PDB entry 5VI5 | X-ray diffraction, 3.20 A resolution | chains A and C of the 10 polymer chains in the assembly

# Chain A
Protein: DNA-directed RNA polymerase subunit alpha
Source organism: Mycobacterium smegmatis (strain ATCC 700084 / mc(2)155)
Notes: EC 2.7.7.6
UniProtKB: A0QSL8 (RPOA_MYCS2); numbering as in UniProt (aligned over 1-350)
Sequence (350 residues; numbered 1 to 350; the number before each row is that of its first residue):
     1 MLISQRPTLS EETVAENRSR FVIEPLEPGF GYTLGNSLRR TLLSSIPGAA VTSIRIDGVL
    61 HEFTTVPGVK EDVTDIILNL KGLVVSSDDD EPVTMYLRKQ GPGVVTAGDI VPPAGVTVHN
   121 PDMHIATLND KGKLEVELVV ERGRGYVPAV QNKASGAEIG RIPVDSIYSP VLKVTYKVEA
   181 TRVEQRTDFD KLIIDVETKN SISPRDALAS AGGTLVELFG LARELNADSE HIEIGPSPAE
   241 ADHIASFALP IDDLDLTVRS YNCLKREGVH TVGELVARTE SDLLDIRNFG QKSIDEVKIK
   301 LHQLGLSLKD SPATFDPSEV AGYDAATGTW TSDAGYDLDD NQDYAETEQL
Not modelled in the structure: 1, 222-350

# Chain C
Protein: DNA-directed RNA polymerase subunit beta
Source organism: Mycobacterium smegmatis (strain ATCC 700084 / mc(2)155)
Notes: EC 2.7.7.6
UniProtKB: P60281 (RPOB_MYCS2); numbering as in UniProt (aligned over 1-1169)
Sequence (1169 residues; row label = number of the first residue in the row):
     1 MLEGCILAVS SQSKSNAITN NSVPGAPNRV SFAKLREPLE VPGLLDVQTD SFEWLVGSDR
    61 WRQAAIDRGE ENPVGGLEEV LAELSPIEDF SGSMSLSFSD PRFDEVKASV DECKDKDMTY
   121 AAPLFVTAEF INNNTGEIKS QTVFMGDFPM MTEKGTFIIN GTERVVVSQL VRSPGVYFDE
   181 TIDKSTEKTL HSVKVIPGRG AWLEFDVDKR DTVGVRIDRK RRQPVTVLLK ALGWTNENIV
   241 ERFGFSEIMM GTLEKDTTSG TDEALLDIYR KLRPGEPPTK ESAQTLLENL FFKEKRYDLA
   301 RVGRYKVNKK LGLNAGKPIT SSTLTEEDVV ATIEYLVRLH EGQTSMTVPG GVEVPVEVDD
   361 IDHFGNRRLR TVGELIQNQI RVGLSRMERV VRERMTTQDV EAITPQTLIN IRPVVAAIKE
   421 FFGTSQLSQF MDQNNPLSGL THKRRLSALG PGGLSRERAG LEVRDVHPSH YGRMCPIETP
   481 EGPNIGLIGS LSVYARVNPF GFIETPYRKV ENGVVTDQID YLTADEEDRH VVAQANSPTD
   541 ENGRFTEDRV MVRKKGGEVE FVSADQVDYM DVSPRQMVSV ATAMIPFLEH DDANRALMGA
   601 NMQRQAVPLV RSEAPLVGTG MELRAAIDAG DVVVADKTGV IEEVSADYIT VMADDGTRQS
   661 YRLRKFARSN HGTCANQRPI VDAGQRVEAG QVIADGPCTQ NGEMALGKNL LVAIMPWEGH
   721 NYEDAIILSN RLVEEDVLTS IHIEEHEIDA RDTKLGAEEI TRDIPNVSDE VLADLDERGI
   781 VRIGAEVRDG DILVGKVTPK GETELTPEER LLRAIFGEKA REVRDTSLKV PHGESGKVIG
   841 IRVFSREDDD ELPAGVNELV RVYVAQKRKI SDGDKLAGRH GNKGVIGKIL PVEDMPFLPD
   901 GTPVDIILNT HGVPRRMNIG QILETHLGWV AKAGWNIDVA AGVPDWASKL PEELYSAPAD
   961 STVATPVFDG AQEGELAGLL GSTLPNRDGE VMVDADGKST LFDGRSGEPF PYPVTVGYMY
  1021 ILKLHHLVDD KIHARSTGPY SMITQQPLGG KAQFGGQRFG EMECWAMQAY GAAYTLQELL
  1081 TIKSDDTVGR VKVYEAIVKG ENIPEPGIPE SFKVLLKELQ SLCLNVEVLS SDGAAIEMRD
  1141 GDDEDLERAA ANLGINLSRN ESASVEDLA
Not modelled in the structure: 1-20, 206-214, 1143-1169
Construct notes: conflict Asn-238 (Gln in P60281)
UniProt features mapped onto this chain:
  - mutagenesis: Gln-429 (Q429K/L: Rifampicin (Rif) resistant), Asp-432 (D432V: Rifampicin (Rif) resistant; D432Y: Rifampicin (Rif) resistant; RbpA no longer rescues transcription in the presence of Rif. Decreased affinity for Rif, no change in affinity for RbpA), His-442 (H442D/L/P/R/Y: Rifampicin (Rif) resistant), Arg-445 (R445L/P: Rifampicin (Rif) resistant), Ser-447 (S447L/P/W: Rifampicin (Rif) resistant; RbpA no longer rescues transcription in the presence of Rif, decreased affinity for Rif, no change in affinity for RbpA; tested in the Leu mutation), Leu-449 (L449P: Rifampicin (Rif) resistant)

# How chain A and chain C interact
Residue-residue contacts (77; chain A residue first):
  Arg-18(A) / Asp-988(C)  salt bridge
  Tyr-32(A) / Phe-1002(C)  hydrophobic
  Tyr-32(A) / Gly-1007(C)
  Tyr-32(A) / Pro-1009(C)
  Asn-36(A) / Gly-1004(C)  hydrogen bond (side chain-backbone)
  Asn-36(A) / Arg-1005(C)
  Asn-36(A) / Ser-1006(C)
  Asn-36(A) / Gly-1007(C)
  Arg-39(A) / Glu-893(C)  hydrogen bond (side chain-backbone)
  Arg-39(A) / Phe-897(C)
  Arg-39(A) / Gly-901(C)
  Arg-40(A) / Glu-893(C)
  Arg-40(A) / Asp-894(C)  salt bridge
  Arg-40(A) / Gly-1004(C)
  Leu-43(A) / Glu-893(C)
  Ser-44(A) / Glu-893(C)
  Leu-60(A) / Ile-783(C)
  Leu-60(A) / Gly-784(C)
  His-61(A) / Ile-839(C)  hydrogen bond (side chain-backbone)
  Phe-63(A) / Phe-666(C)
  Phe-63(A) / Ile-741(C)  hydrophobic
  Phe-63(A) / Ile-839(C)  hydrophobic
  Thr-65(A) / Ala-646(C)
  Thr-65(A) / Asp-647(C)  hydrogen bond
  Thr-65(A) / Lys-665(C)
  Pro-67(A) / Asp-647(C)
  Gly-68(A) / Ser-645(C)
  Val-69(A) / Ser-645(C)
  Val-69(A) / Ala-646(C)  hydrogen bond (backbone-backbone)
  Lys-70(A) / Val-644(C)
  Lys-70(A) / Ala-646(C)
  Lys-70(A) / Pro-679(C)
  Lys-70(A) / Val-681(C)  hydrogen bond (side chain-backbone)
  Lys-70(A) / Asp-682(C)  salt bridge
  Glu-71(A) / Ala-646(C)
  Asp-72(A) / Lys-665(C)  salt bridge
  Asp-72(A) / Phe-666(C)
  Asp-72(A) / Arg-678(C)  salt bridge
  Thr-74(A) / Phe-666(C)
  Thr-74(A) / Lys-867(C)
  Asp-75(A) / Arg-611(C)  salt bridge
  Asp-75(A) / Arg-678(C)  salt bridge
  Leu-78(A) / Arg-611(C)
  Leu-78(A) / Asp-736(C)
  Asn-79(A) / Arg-611(C)
  Lys-81(A) / Glu-734(C)  hydrogen bond (side chain-backbone)
  Lys-81(A) / Asp-736(C)  salt bridge
  Asn-129(A) / Val-644(C)  hydrogen bond (side chain-backbone)
  Lys-131(A) / Glu-643(C)  salt bridge
  Lys-131(A) / Tyr-648(C)
  Tyr-146(A) / Val-733(C)
  Tyr-146(A) / Glu-734(C)
  Tyr-146(A) / Lys-869(C)  hydrogen bond
  Gln-151(A) / Glu-786(C)
  Gln-151(A) / Lys-837(C)
  Asn-152(A) / Glu-786(C)
  Asn-152(A) / Lys-837(C)  hydrogen bond
  Lys-153(A) / Glu-786(C)  hydrogen bond (backbone-side chain)
  Ile-159(A) / Arg-782(C)
  Ile-159(A) / Ile-783(C)
  Ile-159(A) / Gly-784(C)
  Ile-159(A) / Ala-785(C)
  Asp-165(A) / Asp-736(C)
  Asp-165(A) / Lys-869(C)  salt bridge
  Ile-167(A) / Glu-734(C)
  Leu-172(A) / Arg-987(C)
  Lys-173(A) / Asp-900(C)
  Lys-173(A) / Gly-901(C)
  Lys-173(A) / Thr-902(C)  hydrogen bond
  Lys-173(A) / Arg-987(C)
  Val-174(A) / Gly-901(C)
  Thr-175(A) / Pro-899(C)  hydrogen bond (side chain-backbone)
  Thr-175(A) / Asp-900(C)
  Thr-175(A) / Gly-901(C)
  Tyr-176(A) / Phe-1002(C)  hydrophobic
  Tyr-176(A) / Gly-1007(C)  hydrogen bond (side chain-backbone)
  Glu-197(A) / Arg-987(C)  salt bridge
Also at the interface, not in a pair above, chain A (41 interface residues in all): Thr-33, Glu-62, Val-66, Lys-177
Also at the interface, not in a pair above, chain C (52 interface residues in all): Val-610, Asn-676, Glu-735, Val-838, Ala-865, Gln-866, Val-892, Pro-903, Glu-990, Asp-1003, Glu-1008

# Overview
41 residues of chain A face 52 of chain C across their interface; the contacts include 14 hydrogen bonds and
11 salt bridges. Polar pairs include Arg-18(A)/Asp-988(C), Arg-40(A)/Asp-894(C) and Lys-70(A)/Asp-682(C).
Curated annotation (UniProt) lists 6 mutagenesis sites on chain C.
Here chain A is DNA-directed RNA polymerase subunit alpha and chain C is DNA-directed RNA polymerase subunit
beta, both from Mycobacterium smegmatis (strain ATCC 700084 / mc(2)155). Entry 5VI5 (Structure of
Mycobacterium smegmatis transcription initiation complex with a full transcription bubble) was determined by
X-ray diffraction together with 5VI8 from the same study.
